PDB entry 7KZN | electron microscopy, 4.00 A resolution | chains E and I of the 19 polymer chains in the assembly

Chain E:
Name: Dynein, 70 kDa intermediate chain, flagellar outer arm
Organism: Chlamydomonas reinhardtii
Reference sequence: P27766 (DYI3_CHLRE); residue numbers follow UniProt; this construct covers 1-567
Amino-acid sequence (567 residues; numbered 1 to 567; the number before each row is that of its first residue):
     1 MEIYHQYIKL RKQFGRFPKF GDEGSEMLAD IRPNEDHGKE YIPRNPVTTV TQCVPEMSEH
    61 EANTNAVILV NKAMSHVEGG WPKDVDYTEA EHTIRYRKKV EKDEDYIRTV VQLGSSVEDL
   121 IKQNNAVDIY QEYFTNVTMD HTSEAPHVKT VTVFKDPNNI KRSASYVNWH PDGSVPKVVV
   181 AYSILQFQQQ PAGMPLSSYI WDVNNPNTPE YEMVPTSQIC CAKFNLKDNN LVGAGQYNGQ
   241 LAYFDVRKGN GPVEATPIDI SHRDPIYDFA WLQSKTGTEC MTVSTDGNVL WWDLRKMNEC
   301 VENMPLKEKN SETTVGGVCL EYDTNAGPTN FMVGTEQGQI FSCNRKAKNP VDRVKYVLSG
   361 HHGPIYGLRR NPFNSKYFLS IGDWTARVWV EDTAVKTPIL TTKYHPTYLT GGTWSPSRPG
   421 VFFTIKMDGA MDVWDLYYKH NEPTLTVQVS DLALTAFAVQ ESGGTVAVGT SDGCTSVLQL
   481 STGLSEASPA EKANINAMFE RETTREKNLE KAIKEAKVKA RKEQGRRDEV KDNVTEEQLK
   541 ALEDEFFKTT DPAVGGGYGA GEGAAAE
Unresolved in the structure: 1-59, 518-534, 551-567

Chain I:
Name: Dynein light chain roadblock LC7a
Organism: Chlamydomonas reinhardtii
Reference sequence: Q9SWQ6 (Q9SWQ6_CHLRE); numbering as in UniProt (aligned over 1-105)
Amino-acid sequence (105 residues; numbered 1 to 105; the number before each row is that of its first residue):
     1 MVDIAAVDET FKRLQSHKGV LGIIVINAEG IAIRTTFDND LTVQYAALVS HFTVKARSAV
    61 RKLDGDNDLK FLRIRSKKHE IMIAPEFERS HEYYLVVVQD PSREA
Unresolved in the structure: 1, 105

How chain E and chain I interact:
Pairs across the interface - 40 pairs, chain E then chain I:
  Gly-80(E) with Ile-31(I)
  Trp-81(E) with Ile-31(I), hydrophobic
  Tyr-96(E) with Ile-31(I), hydrophobic
  Arg-97(E) with Ala-32(I), hydrogen bond (side chain-backbone); Ile-33(I)
  Val-100(E) with Tyr-93(I)
  Glu-101(E) with Ile-33(I); Arg-34(I), salt bridge
  Asp-105(E) with Ser-90(I)
  Tyr-106(E) with Ile-33(I); Arg-34(I), hydrogen bond; Tyr-93(I), hydrophobic
  Ile-107(E) with Asp-3(I); Val-7(I), hydrophobic
  Thr-109(E) with Glu-86(I); His-91(I)
  Val-110(E) with Val-7(I), hydrophobic
  Val-111(E) with Val-7(I), hydrophobic; Thr-10(I)
  Leu-113(E) with Glu-86(I); Tyr-93(I)
  Gly-114(E) with Leu-14(I)
  Val-117(E) with Ala-84(I), hydrophobic; Val-97(I), hydrophobic
  Glu-118(E) with Arg-13(I), salt bridge; Leu-14(I); His-17(I), salt bridge
  Leu-120(E) with Phe-71(I), hydrophobic; Arg-73(I); Met-82(I), hydrophobic
  Ile-121(E) with Leu-14(I), hydrophobic; Val-20(I), hydrophobic; Met-82(I), hydrophobic
  Asn-124(E) with Arg-73(I), hydrogen bond; Met-82(I); Gln-99(I)
  Asn-125(E) with Lys-18(I); Pro-101(I)
  Tyr-130(E) with Arg-73(I), hydrogen bond; Arg-75(I)
Interface residues without a listed pair, chain E (25 interface residues in all): Ser-115, Lys-122, Gln-123, Asp-128
Interface residues without a listed pair, chain I (30 interface residues in all): Ile-4, Val-25, Glu-29, Glu-80, Pro-85, Leu-95

Summary:
Chain E and chain I form an interface of 25 and 30 residues respectively, with 4 hydrogen bonds and 3 salt
bridges. Polar contacts include Glu-101(E)/Arg-34(I), Glu-118(E)/Arg-13(I) and Glu-118(E)/His-17(I).
Chain E is Dynein, 70 kDa intermediate chain, flagellar outer arm and chain I is Dynein light chain roadblock
LC7a, both from Chlamydomonas reinhardtii; the structure, Outer dynein arm core subcomplex from C.
reinhardtii, was determined by electron microscopy.
